Entry 4J5X (X-ray diffraction, 2.80 A resolution); this record covers chains A and B of the 4 polymer chains in the assembly.

[Chain A (and B)]
Protein: Nuclear receptor subfamily 1 group I member 2, Nuclear receptor coactivator 1
From: Homo sapiens
Notes: EC 2.3.1.48; chain B of this document is another copy of the same molecule, construct and numbering; everything in this record applies to it too
UniProtKB: chimeric construct of O75469, Q15788: residues 130-434 from O75469 (NR1I2_HUMAN) positions 130-434 (same numbers); residues 440-462 from Q15788 positions 678-700 (UniProt number = residue number + 238)
Chain sequence (336 residues; row label = number of the first residue in the row):
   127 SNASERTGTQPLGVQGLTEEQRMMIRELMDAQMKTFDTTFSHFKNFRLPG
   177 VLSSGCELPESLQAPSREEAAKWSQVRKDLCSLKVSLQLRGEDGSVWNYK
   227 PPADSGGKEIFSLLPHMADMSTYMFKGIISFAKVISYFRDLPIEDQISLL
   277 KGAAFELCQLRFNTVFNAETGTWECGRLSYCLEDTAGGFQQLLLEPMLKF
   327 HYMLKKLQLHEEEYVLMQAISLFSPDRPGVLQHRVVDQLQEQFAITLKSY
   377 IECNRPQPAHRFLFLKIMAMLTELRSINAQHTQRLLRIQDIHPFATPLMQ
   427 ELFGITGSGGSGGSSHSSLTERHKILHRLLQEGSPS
Unresolved in the structure: 127-140, 178-191, 433-443, 459-462 (chain B: 127-138, 178-191, 313-316, 432-442, 461-462)
Differences from the reference sequence: expression tag (127-129); linker (435-439)
Curated features (UniProtKB/Swiss-Prot):
  - binding site (hyperforin): S247, Q285 to F288, H407
  - motif: L452 to L456 (LXXLL motif 4)
  - modified residue: S460 (Phosphoserine)
Residues lining bound ligands: sr12813 (SRL; [2-(3,5-di-tert-butyl-4-hydroxy-phenyl)-1-(diethoxy-phosphoryl)-vinyl]-phosphonic acid diethlyl ester): L206, L209, L240, M243, A244, M246, S247, F251, Q285, F288, W299, Y306, M323, H327, H407, R410, L411, I414, F420, M425
What the authors report for this chain:
  - binding site for sr12813: L206, L209, L240, M243, M246, Q285, F288, W299, Y306, M323, H327, H407, R410, L411, I414, M425
  - conformationally variable residues (helix shift): E145 to F162, R193 to L209, V211 to D230, P241 to V260, E270 to N289, R360 to S375

[Chain A / chain B interface]
Residue-residue contacts (30):
  P175(A) - W223(B)  hydrogen bond (backbone-side chain)
  G176(A) - W223(B)
  V177(A) - L215(B)  hydrophobic
  G217(A) - V177(B)
  G220(A) - P228(B)
  S221(A) - Y225(B)
  S221(A) - K226(B)
  S221(A) - P228(B)
  V222(A) - N224(B)
  V222(A) - Y225(B)
  V222(A) - K226(B)  hydrogen bond (backbone-backbone)
  W223(A) - P175(B)
  W223(A) - G176(B)  hydrogen bond (side chain-backbone)
  W223(A) - V177(B)
  W223(A) - L215(B)  hydrophobic
  W223(A) - W223(B)
  W223(A) - N224(B)
  W223(A) - Y225(B)
  N224(A) - V222(B)
  N224(A) - W223(B)
  N224(A) - N224(B)  hydrogen bond (backbone-backbone)
  N224(A) - K226(B)
  Y225(A) - S221(B)
  Y225(A) - V222(B)
  Y225(A) - W223(B)
  K226(A) - S221(B)
  K226(A) - V222(B)  hydrogen bond (backbone-backbone)
  P228(A) - D219(B)
  P228(A) - G220(B)
  P228(A) - S221(B)
Also at the interface, not in a pair above, chain A (19 interface residues in all): L174, L213, Q214, L215, R216, D219, P227
Also at the interface, not in a pair above, chain B (18 interface residues in all): L174, L213, E218, P227, E235

[Summary]
19 residues of chain A face 18 of chain B across their interface, with 5 hydrogen bonds. Polar contacts
include P175(A)-W223(B), W223(A)-G176(B) and V222(A)-K226(B). Bound to chain A: sr12813. The paper reports a
binding site for sr12813 at L206(A), L209(A) and L240(A) among others; conformational variability at E145(A),
R193(A) and V211(A) among others.
Both chains are Nuclear receptor subfamily 1 group I member 2, Nuclear receptor coactivator 1 (Homo sapiens).
Entry 4J5X (Crystal Structure of the SR12813-bound PXR/RXRalpha LBD Heterotetramer Complex) was determined by
X-ray diffraction (same publication as 4J5W).
